Entry 7CCA (X-ray diffraction, 2.75 A resolution); this record covers chains A and B.

[Chain A (and B)]
Protein: Thymidylate Synthase
Organism: White spot syndrome virus (isolate Shrimp/China/Tongan/1996)
Notes: chain B of this document is another copy of the same molecule, construct and numbering; everything in this record applies to it too
UniProtKB: Q77J90 (Q77J90_WSSVS); residue numbers follow UniProt; this construct covers 1-289
Amino-acid sequence (297 residues; numbered 1 to 297; the number before each row is that of its first residue):
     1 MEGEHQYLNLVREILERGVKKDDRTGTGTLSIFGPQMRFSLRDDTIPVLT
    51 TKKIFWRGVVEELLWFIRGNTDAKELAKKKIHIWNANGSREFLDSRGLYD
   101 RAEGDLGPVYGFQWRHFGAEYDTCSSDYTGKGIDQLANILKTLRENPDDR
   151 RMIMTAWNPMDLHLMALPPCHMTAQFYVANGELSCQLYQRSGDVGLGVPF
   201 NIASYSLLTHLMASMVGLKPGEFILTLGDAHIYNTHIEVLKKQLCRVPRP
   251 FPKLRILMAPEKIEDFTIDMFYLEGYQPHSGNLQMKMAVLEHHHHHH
Disordered / not traced: 290-297 (chain B: 288-297)
Construct notes: expression tag (290-297)
Small-molecule neighbours:
  - methotrexate (MTX): Arg24, Phe55, Ile81, His82, Ile83, Asn87, Leu167, Asp193, Leu196, Gly197, Phe200, Asn201, Tyr233, Lys286, Met287
  - 2'-deoxyuridine 5'-monophosphate (UMP): Arg24, Cys170, His171, Gln189, Arg190, Ser191, Gly192, Asp193, Gly197, Val198, Asn201, His231, Tyr233

[Interface between chain A and chain B]
Contacting residue pairs (92; chain A residue first):
  Val19(A) - Ala179(B)  hydrophobic
  Val19(A) - Asn180(B)
  Lys21(A) - Asp148(B)  hydrogen bond (side chain-backbone)
  Lys21(A) - Tyr177(B)
  Lys21(A) - Val178(B)
  Asp22(A) - Asp148(B)
  Asp23(A) - Arg150(B)  salt bridge
  Arg24(A) - Arg151(B)
  Ser31(A) - Tyr177(B)  hydrogen bond
  Ile32(A) - Tyr177(B)
  Phe33(A) - Arg38(B)  hydrogen bond (backbone-side chain)
  Phe33(A) - Gln175(B)
  Phe33(A) - Tyr177(B)  hydrophobic
  Phe33(A) - Ser184(B)
  Phe33(A) - Cys185(B)
  Phe33(A) - Gln186(B)
  Phe33(A) - Ile224(B)  hydrophobic
  Gly34(A) - Gln36(B)  hydrogen bond (backbone-side chain)
  Gly34(A) - Arg38(B)
  Gly34(A) - Gln186(B)
  Gly34(A) - Ile224(B)
  Gln36(A) - Gly34(B)  hydrogen bond (side chain-backbone)
  Gln36(A) - Thr226(B)
  Arg38(A) - Phe33(B)  hydrogen bond (side chain-backbone)
  Arg38(A) - Gly34(B)  hydrogen bond (side chain-backbone)
  Phe117(A) - Pro159(B)
  Phe117(A) - Met160(B)  hydrophobic
  Gly118(A) - Met160(B)
  Ile133(A) - Pro159(B)
  Ile133(A) - Met160(B)  hydrophobic
  Asp148(A) - Lys21(B)  salt bridge
  Asp148(A) - Asp22(B)
  Arg150(A) - Asp23(B)  salt bridge
  Arg150(A) - Arg190(B)  hydrogen bond (backbone-side chain)
  Arg150(A) - Ser191(B)  hydrogen bond
  Arg150(A) - Asp229(B)
  Arg150(A) - His231(B)  hydrogen bond
  Arg150(A) - Tyr233(B)  hydrogen bond
  Arg151(A) - Arg24(B)
  Arg151(A) - Pro168(B)
  Arg151(A) - Arg190(B)
  Ile153(A) - Trp157(B)
  Ile153(A) - Met172(B)  hydrophobic
  Ile153(A) - Arg190(B)
  Thr155(A) - Trp157(B)
  Trp157(A) - Ile153(B)
  Pro159(A) - Phe117(B)
  Pro159(A) - Ile133(B)
  Met160(A) - Phe117(B)  hydrophobic
  Met160(A) - Gly118(B)
  Met160(A) - Ile133(B)  hydrophobic
  Met160(A) - Met160(B)  hydrophobic
  Pro168(A) - Arg151(B)
  Met172(A) - Ile153(B)  hydrophobic
  Met172(A) - Thr173(B)
  Thr173(A) - Met172(B)
  Gln175(A) - Phe33(B)
  Gln175(A) - Tyr188(B)  hydrogen bond
  Gln175(A) - Arg190(B)  hydrogen bond (side chain-backbone)
  Gln175(A) - Gly228(B)
  Tyr177(A) - Lys21(B)
  Tyr177(A) - Ser31(B)  hydrogen bond
  Tyr177(A) - Ile32(B)
  Tyr177(A) - Phe33(B)  hydrophobic
  Tyr177(A) - Asp229(B)
  Val178(A) - Lys21(B)
  Ser184(A) - Phe33(B)
  Cys185(A) - Phe33(B)
  Gln186(A) - Phe33(B)
  Gln186(A) - Gly34(B)
  Gln186(A) - Tyr188(B)  hydrogen bond
  Gln186(A) - Thr226(B)
  Gln186(A) - Leu227(B)  hydrogen bond (side chain-backbone)
  Gln186(A) - Gly228(B)
  Tyr188(A) - Gln175(B)  hydrogen bond
  Tyr188(A) - Gln186(B)  hydrogen bond
  Arg190(A) - Arg150(B)  hydrogen bond (side chain-backbone)
  Arg190(A) - Arg151(B)
  Arg190(A) - Ile153(B)
  Arg190(A) - Gln175(B)  hydrogen bond (backbone-side chain)
  Ser191(A) - Arg150(B)
  Ile224(A) - Phe33(B)
  Thr226(A) - Gln36(B)
  Thr226(A) - Gln186(B)
  Thr226(A) - Thr226(B)
  Leu227(A) - Gln186(B)  hydrogen bond (backbone-side chain)
  Gly228(A) - Gln175(B)
  Gly228(A) - Gln186(B)
  Asp229(A) - Arg150(B)
  Asp229(A) - Tyr177(B)
  His231(A) - Arg150(B)  hydrogen bond
  Tyr233(A) - Arg150(B)  hydrogen bond
Also at the interface, not in a pair above, chain A (46 interface residues in all): Thr29, Gln135, Asn158, Ala179, Asn180
Also at the interface, not in a pair above, chain B (47 interface residues in all): Val19, Thr29, Pro35, Gln135, Thr155, Phe176

[In short]
The interface between chain A and chain B involves 46 residues on one side and 47 on the other, with 23
hydrogen bonds and 3 salt bridges. Among the polar pairs are Asp23(A)-Arg150(B), Asp148(A)-Lys21(B) and
Ser31(A)-Tyr177(B). Chain A binds 2'-deoxyuridine 5'-monophosphate and methotrexate.
Chain A and chain B are both Thymidylate Synthase (White spot syndrome virus (isolate
Shrimp/China/Tongan/1996)); the structure, Crystal structure of White Spot Syndrome Virus Thymidylate Synthase
- ternary complex with Methotrexate and dUMP, was determined by X-ray diffraction, deposited together with
7CC8.
